PDB entry 4A9V | X-ray diffraction, 1.10 A resolution | chain A

[Chain A]
Molecule: PHOX
From: Pseudomonas fluorescens
Notes: EC 3.1.3.1
Reference sequence: Q3K5N8 (Q3K5N8_PSEPF); residues 1-586 here correspond to UniProt positions 48-633 (UniProt number = residue number + 47)
Amino-acid sequence (592 residues; numbered 1 to 592; the number before each row is that of its first residue):
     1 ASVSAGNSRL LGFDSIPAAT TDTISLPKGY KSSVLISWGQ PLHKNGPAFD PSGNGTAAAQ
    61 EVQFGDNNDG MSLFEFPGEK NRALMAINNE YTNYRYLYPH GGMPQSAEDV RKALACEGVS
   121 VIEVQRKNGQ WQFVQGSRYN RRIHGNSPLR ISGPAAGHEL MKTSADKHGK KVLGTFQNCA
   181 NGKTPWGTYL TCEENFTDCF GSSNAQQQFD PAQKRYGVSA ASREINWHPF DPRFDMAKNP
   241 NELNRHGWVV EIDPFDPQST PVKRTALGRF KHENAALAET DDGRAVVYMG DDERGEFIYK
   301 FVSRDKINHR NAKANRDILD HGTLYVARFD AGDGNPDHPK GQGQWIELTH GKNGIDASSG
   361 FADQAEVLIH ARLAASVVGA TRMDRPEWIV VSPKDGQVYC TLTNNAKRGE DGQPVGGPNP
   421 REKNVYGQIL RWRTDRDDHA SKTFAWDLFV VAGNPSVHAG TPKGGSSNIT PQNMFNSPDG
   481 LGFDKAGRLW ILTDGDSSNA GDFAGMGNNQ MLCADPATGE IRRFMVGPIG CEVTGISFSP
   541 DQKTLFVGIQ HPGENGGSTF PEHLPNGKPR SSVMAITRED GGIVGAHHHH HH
Not modelled in the structure: 1-7, 589-592
Construct notes: expression tag (587-592)
Ion coordination: lithium ion site 1 near Asp69 (its only coordinating residue here); mu-oxo-diiron Fe: Glu90, Cys179, Glu194, Glu273, Asp292, Glu387; Ca2+ site 1: Glu273, Asp479 (together with mu-oxo-diiron); lithium ion site 2 near Glu279 (its only coordinating residue here); Ca2+ site 2: Glu387, Asp479, Asp494; lithium ion site 3: Asp494, Glu532
Residues lining bound ligands: mu-oxo-diiron (FEO): Asp69, Glu90, Cys179, Glu194, Glu273, Asp292, Arg385, Glu387, Asp479
From the paper describing this entry:
  - mu-oxo-diiron coordination: Cys179
  - mutagenesis - R385A: decreased catalytic activity

[Summary]
Ligands of chain A: mu-oxo-diiron. Glu90, Cys179, Glu194, Glu273, Asp292 and Glu387 form the mu-oxo-diiron Fe
site. Glu273 and Asp479 coordinate Ca2+ site 1. From the paper: R385A reduces catalytic activity;
mu-oxo-diiron coordination by Cys179.
Chain A is PHOX (Pseudomonas fluorescens); the structure, Pseudomonas fluorescens PhoX, was determined by
X-ray diffraction (same publication as 4AMF, 4ALF, 4A9X and 3ZWU).
